2GBW - chains C and D of the 6 polymer chains in the assembly; structure by X-ray diffraction, 1.70 A resolution.

== Chain C ==
Molecule: Biphenyl 2,3-Dioxygenase Alpha Subunit
From: Sphingobium yanoikuyae
UniProt: A2TC87 (A2TC87_SPHYA); numbering as in UniProt (aligned over 1-454)
Sequence (454 residues; each row starts with the number of its first residue):
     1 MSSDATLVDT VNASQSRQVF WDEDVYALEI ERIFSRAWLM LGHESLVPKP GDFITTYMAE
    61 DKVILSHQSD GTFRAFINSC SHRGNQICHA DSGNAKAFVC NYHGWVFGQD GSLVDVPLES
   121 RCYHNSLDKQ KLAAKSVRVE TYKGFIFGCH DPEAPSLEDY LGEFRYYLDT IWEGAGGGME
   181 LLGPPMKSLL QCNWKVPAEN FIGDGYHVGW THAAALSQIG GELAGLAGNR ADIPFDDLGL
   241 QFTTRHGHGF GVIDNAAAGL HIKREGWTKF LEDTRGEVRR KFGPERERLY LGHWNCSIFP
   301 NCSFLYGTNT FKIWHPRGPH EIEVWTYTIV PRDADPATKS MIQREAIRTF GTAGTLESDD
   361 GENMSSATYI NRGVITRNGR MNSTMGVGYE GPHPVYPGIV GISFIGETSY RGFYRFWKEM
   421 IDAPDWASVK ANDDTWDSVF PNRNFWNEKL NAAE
Disordered / not traced: 1-5, 452-454
Bound ions: 2Fe-2S cluster Fe: C80, H82, C100, H103; Fe ion: H207, H212, D360 (together with oxygen molecule)
Ligand contacts:
  - 2Fe-2S cluster (FES): C80, H82, R83, G84, N85, C100, Y102, H103, G104, W105
  - oxygen molecule (OXY): N200, F201, H207, H212, F350, D360
From the paper describing this entry:
  - specificity-determining residues: L223, F235 (proposed by the authors, not directly observed)

== Chain D ==
Molecule: Biphenyl 2,3-Dioxygenase Beta Subunit
From: Sphingobium yanoikuyae
UniProt: A2TC88 (A2TC88_SPHYA); numbering as in UniProt (aligned over 1-174)
Sequence (174 residues; numbered 1 to 174; the number before each row is that of its first residue):
     1 MSSEQIPVTP DVHYDIEAHY RAEVRMFQTG QYREWLQGMV AEDIHYWMPI YEQRLTRDRR
    61 PDPTPDDAAI YNDDFGELKQ RVERLYSGQV WMEDPPSKIR YFVSNVEAFE AGNGELDVLS
   121 NILVYRNRRQ TEVTVHTLGR EDKLRRDGNG FKVFRRKLIL DARVTQDKNL YFFC
Disordered / not traced: 1-4

== Chain C / chain D interface ==
Pairs across the interface - 73 pairs, chain C then chain D:
  A90(C) - Q53(D)
  A90(C) - L55(D)  hydrophobic
  D91(C) - E52(D)
  D91(C) - Q53(D)  hydrogen bond (backbone-backbone)
  D91(C) - R163(D)  salt bridge
  S92(C) - E52(D)  hydrogen bond
  S92(C) - R60(D)  hydrogen bond
  G93(C) - D58(D)
  G93(C) - R60(D)
  N94(C) - R57(D)  hydrogen bond (backbone-side chain)
  A95(C) - R57(D)
  P184(C) - I50(D)  hydrophobic
  P184(C) - A68(D)
  P185(C) - I50(D)
  P185(C) - R163(D)  hydrogen bond (backbone-side chain)
  M186(C) - I50(D)  hydrophobic
  M186(C) - I70(D)  hydrophobic
  K187(C) - R163(D)
  K187(C) - V164(D)
  K187(C) - T165(D)  hydrogen bond (backbone-backbone)
  S188(C) - V164(D)
  S188(C) - T165(D)
  L189(C) - V164(D)  hydrophobic
  L189(C) - T165(D)  hydrogen bond (backbone-backbone)
  L189(C) - Q166(D)
  L189(C) - D167(D)
  L190(C) - K168(D)
  W210(C) - W91(D)
  A214(C) - G88(D)
  A214(C) - Q89(D)
  A214(C) - V90(D)  hydrophobic
  Q218(C) - Q80(D)  hydrogen bond (side chain-backbone)
  Q218(C) - E83(D)
  Q218(C) - R84(D)
  I262(C) - Q80(D)
  K263(C) - D74(D)  salt bridge
  K263(C) - E77(D)  salt bridge
  E323(C) - V164(D)
  S340(C) - D66(D)  hydrogen bond
  Q343(C) - D66(D)
  Q343(C) - D67(D)
  Q343(C) - A68(D)
  R344(C) - N72(D)
  I347(C) - A69(D)
  I347(C) - I70(D)
  R348(C) - N72(D)  hydrogen bond (side chain-backbone)
  R348(C) - D73(D)  salt bridge
  R348(C) - E77(D)  salt bridge
  R348(C) - R81(D)
  T352(C) - N169(D)
  T352(C) - L170(D)  hydrogen bond (backbone-backbone)
  A353(C) - I70(D)  hydrophobic
  A353(C) - Y71(D)  hydrophobic
  A353(C) - R81(D)  hydrogen bond (backbone-side chain)
  A353(C) - L170(D)
  A353(C) - Y171(D)
  G354(C) - Y171(D)
  T355(C) - R84(D)  hydrogen bond (backbone-side chain)
  T355(C) - Y171(D)
  S358(C) - R84(D)
  S358(C) - M92(D)
  S358(C) - N169(D)
  S358(C) - Y171(D)
  D359(C) - R84(D)  salt bridge
  D359(C) - V90(D)
  D359(C) - M92(D)
  G361(C) - M92(D)
  G361(C) - K168(D)
  E362(C) - M92(D)  hydrogen bond (backbone-side chain)
  E362(C) - R128(D)  salt bridge
  E362(C) - R129(D)  salt bridge
  E362(C) - K168(D)
  S365(C) - K168(D)
Interface residues without a listed pair, chain C (38 interface residues in all): H89, A97, G183, E345, D360
Interface residues without a listed pair, chain D (40 interface residues in all): R54, P65, K79

== In short ==
38 residues of chain C face 40 of chain D across their interface, with 14 hydrogen bonds and 8 salt bridges.
Polar pairs include D91(C)-R163(D), K263(C)-D74(D) and K263(C)-E77(D). Bound to chain C: 2Fe-2S cluster and
oxygen molecule. C80(C), H82(C), C100(C) and H103(C) form the 2Fe-2S cluster Fe site. From the paper:
specificity determinants L223(C) and F235(C).
Here chain C is Biphenyl 2,3-Dioxygenase Alpha Subunit and chain D is Biphenyl 2,3-Dioxygenase Beta Subunit,
both from Sphingobium yanoikuyae. Entry 2GBW (Crystal Structure of Biphenyl 2,3-Dioxygenase from Sphingomonas
yanoikuyae B1) was determined by X-ray diffraction together with 2GBX and 2I7F from the same study.
